Entry 7PXC (electron microscopy, 3.84 A resolution); this record covers chains b and d of the 36 polymer chains in the assembly.

== Chain b ==
Molecule: Proteasome subunit beta
Source organism: Mycobacterium tuberculosis (strain ATCC 25618 / H37Rv)
Notes: EC 3.4.25.1
UniProt: P9WHT9 (PSB_MYCTU); residues 244-534 here correspond to UniProt positions 1-291 (UniProt number = residue number - 243)
Sequence (291 residues; row label = number of the first residue in the row):
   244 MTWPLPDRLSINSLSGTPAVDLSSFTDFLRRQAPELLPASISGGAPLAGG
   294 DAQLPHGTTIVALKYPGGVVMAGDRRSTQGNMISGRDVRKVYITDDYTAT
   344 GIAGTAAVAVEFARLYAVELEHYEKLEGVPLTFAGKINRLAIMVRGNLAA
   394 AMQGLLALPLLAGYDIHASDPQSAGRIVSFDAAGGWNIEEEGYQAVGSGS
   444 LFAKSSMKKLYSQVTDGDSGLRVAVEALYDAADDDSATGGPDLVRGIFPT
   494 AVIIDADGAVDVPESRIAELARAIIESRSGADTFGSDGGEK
Unresolved in the structure: 244-300, 524-534
Swiss-Prot annotation at these positions:
  - active site: Thr301 (Nucleophile)
  - site: Thr301 (Covalent link with the inhibitor MLN-273)

== Chain d ==
Molecule: Proteasome subunit alpha
Source organism: Mycobacterium tuberculosis (strain ATCC 25618 / H37Rv)
UniProt: P9WHU1 (PSA_MYCTU); residue numbers follow UniProt; this construct covers 1-248
Sequence (248 residues; each row starts with the number of its first residue):
     1 MSFPYFISPEQAMRERSELARKGIARAKSVVALAYAGGVLFVAENPSRSL
    51 QKISELYDRVGFAAAGKFNEFDNLRRGGIQFADTRGYAYDRRDVTGRQLA
   101 NVYAQTLGTIFTEQAKPYEVELCVAEVAHYGETKRPELYRITYDGSIADE
   151 PHFVVMGGTTEPIANALKESYAENASLTDALRIAVAALRAGSADTSGGDQ
   201 PTLGVASLEVAVLDANRPRRAFRRITGSALQALLVDQESPQSDGESSG
Unresolved in the structure: 1-7, 191-202, 235-248
Swiss-Prot annotation at these positions:
  - modified residue: Ser2 (N-acetylserine), Thr84 (Phosphothreonine), Thr178 (Phosphothreonine), Thr202 (Phosphothreonine)
  - mutagenesis: Met1 to Ser8 (Markedly increases peptidolytic activity. Disappearance of the apparent obstruction in alpha rings. Designated open-gate mutant)

== Interface between chain b and chain d ==
Pairs across the interface (24; chain b residue first):
  Glu354(b) - Tyr87(d)  hydrogen bond
  Arg357(b) - Gly86(d)
  Arg357(b) - Tyr87(d)  hydrogen bond (side chain-backbone)
  Arg357(b) - Tyr89(d)
  Leu358(b) - Tyr87(d)  hydrophobic
  Val361(b) - Arg91(d)
  Glu364(b) - Asp58(d)
  Glu364(b) - Arg91(d)  salt bridge
  Glu364(b) - Arg219(d)  salt bridge
  Glu364(b) - Arg220(d)  salt bridge
  His365(b) - Ile79(d)
  His365(b) - Gln80(d)
  His365(b) - Asp83(d)  salt bridge
  Glu367(b) - Arg220(d)  salt bridge
  Lys368(b) - Glu55(d)
  Lys368(b) - Leu56(d)  hydrogen bond (side chain-backbone)
  Lys368(b) - Tyr57(d)
  Lys368(b) - Arg75(d)  hydrogen bond (backbone-side chain)
  Lys368(b) - Ile79(d)
  Lys368(b) - Asp83(d)  salt bridge
  Leu369(b) - Arg75(d)  hydrogen bond (backbone-side chain)
  Leu369(b) - Arg76(d)
  Leu369(b) - Ile79(d)  hydrophobic
  Glu370(b) - Arg76(d)  salt bridge
Other interface residues (no listed pair), chain d (17 interface residues in all): Ser54, Asp90

== In short ==
Chain b and chain d form an interface of 10 and 17 residues respectively; the contacts include 5 hydrogen
bonds and 7 salt bridges. Polar contacts include Glu364(b)-Arg91(d), Glu364(b)-Arg219(d) and
Glu364(b)-Arg220(d).
Here chain b is Proteasome subunit beta and chain d is Proteasome subunit alpha, both from Mycobacterium
tuberculosis (strain ATCC 25618 / H37Rv). Entry 7PXC (Substrate-engaged mycobacterial Proteasome-associated
ATPase in complex with open-gate 20S CP - composite map (state A)) was determined by electron microscopy (same
publication as 7PX9, 7PXA, 7PXB and 7PXD).
